Entry 5R03 (X-ray diffraction, 1.51 A resolution); this record covers chains A and B.

Chain A:
Molecule: Pre-mRNA-splicing factor 8
From: Saccharomyces cerevisiae (strain ATCC 204508 / S288c)
Notes: fragment: yPrp8 RNaseH
UniProt: P33334 (PRP8_YEAST); residue numbers follow UniProt; this construct covers 1836-2090
Amino-acid sequence (258 residues; numbered 1833 to 2090; the number before each row is that of its first residue):
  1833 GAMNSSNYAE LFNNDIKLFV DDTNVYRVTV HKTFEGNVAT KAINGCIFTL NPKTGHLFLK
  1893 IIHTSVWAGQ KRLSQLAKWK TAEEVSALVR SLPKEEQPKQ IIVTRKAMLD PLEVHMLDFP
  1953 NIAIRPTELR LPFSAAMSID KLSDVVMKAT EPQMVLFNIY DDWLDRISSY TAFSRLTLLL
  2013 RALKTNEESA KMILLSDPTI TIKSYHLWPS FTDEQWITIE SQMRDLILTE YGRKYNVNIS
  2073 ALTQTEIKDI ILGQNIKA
Disordered / not traced: 2070-2090
Sequence notes: expression tag (1833-1835)
Curated features (UniProtKB/Swiss-Prot):
  - mutagenesis: Asp1853 (D1853A: Alters protein folding. Severely impaired growth. Strongly reduced growth at 35 degrees Celsius; when associated with A-1854; D1853N: Reduced growth at 30 degrees Celsius ...), Asp1854 (D1854A: Reduced growth at 30 degrees Celsius. Strongly reduced growth at 16 degrees Celsius. Strongly reduced growth at 35 degrees Celsius; when associated with A-1853 ...), Thr1855 (T1855A: Reduced growth at 30 degrees Celsius. Strongly reduced growth at 16 degrees Celsius), Thr1936 (T1936A: Reduced growth at 30 degrees Celsius. Strongly reduced growth at 16 degrees Celsius), Arg1937 (R1937K: Severely impaired growth. Reduced growth at 30 degrees Celsius. Strongly reduced growth at 16 degrees Celsius)

Chain B:
Molecule: A1 cistron-splicing factor AAR2
From: Saccharomyces cerevisiae (strain ATCC 204508 / S288c)
Notes: fragment: GAMA - Aar2(1-152) - SSSSS - Aar2(171-317); engineered mutation(s): L153_D170delinsSSSSS
UniProt: P32357 (AAR2_YEAST); numbering as in UniProt; present here: 1-152, 171-317
Amino-acid sequence (308 residues; numbered -3 to 317; 13 numbers in that range are skipped by the numbering (no residue carries them; nothing is unmodelled there); the number before each row is that of its first residue; numbers below 1 keep their minus sign (Gly-3 is residue -3)):
    -3 GAMAMNTVPF TSAPIEVTIG IDQYSFNVKE NQPFHGIKDI PIGHVHVIHF QHADNSSMRY
    57 GYWFDCRMGN FYIQYDPKDG LYKMMEERDG AKFENIVHNF KERQMMVSYP KIDEDDTWYN
   117 LTEFVQMDKI RKIVRKDENQ FSYVDSSMTT VQENEL
   166 SSSSSDPAHS LNYTVINFKS REAIRPGHEM EDFLDKSYYL NTVMLQGIFK NSSNYFGELQ
   226 FAFLNAMFFG NYGSSLQWHA MIELICSSAT VPKHMLDKLD EILYYQIKTL PEQYSDILLN
   286 ERVWNICLYS SFQKNSLHNT EKIMENKYPE LL
Disordered / not traced: -3 to 0, 166-169
Sequence notes: expression tag (-3 to 0); linker (166-170)
Curated features (UniProtKB/Swiss-Prot):
  - region: Leu261 to Ile282 (Leucine-zipper)
  - modified residue: Ser253 (Phosphoserine), Thr274 (Phosphothreonine)
  - mutagenesis: Ser253 (S253A: No effect on interaction with PRP8; S253D/E: Disrupts interaction with PRP8)

Interface between chain A and chain B:
Residue-residue contacts (17; chain A residue first):
  Gln1907(A) with Met195(B); Leu199(B)
  Leu1908(A) with Met195(B), hydrophobic
  Trp1911(A) with Glu194(B); Met195(B); Phe198(B), hydrophobic
  Asp1942(A) with Lys184(B), salt bridge; Phe198(B)
  Glu1945(A) with Lys184(B), salt bridge
  Val1946(A) with Ile189(B), hydrophobic; Glu194(B); Phe198(B), hydrophobic
  His1947(A) with Glu194(B), salt bridge
  Leu1949(A) with Lys184(B); Ser185(B); Arg186(B)
  Asp1950(A) with Arg186(B), salt bridge

Overview:
9 residues of chain A and 8 residues of chain B are in contact, with 4 salt bridges. Polar pairs include
Asp1942(A)-Lys184(B), Glu1945(A)-Lys184(B) and His1947(A)-Glu194(B). Curated annotation (UniProt) lists 5
mutagenesis sites on chain A; one mutagenesis site on chain B.
Chain A is Pre-mRNA-splicing factor 8 and chain B is A1 cistron-splicing factor AAR2, both from Saccharomyces
cerevisiae (strain ATCC 204508 / S288c); the structure, PanDDA analysis group deposition -- Auto-refined data
of Aar2/RNaseH for ground state model 54, was determined by X-ray diffraction (same publication as 5QY1, 5QY2,
5QY3, 5QY4, 5QY5, 5QY6 and 128 further entries).
